Entry 6TMK (electron microscopy, 2.90 A resolution); this record covers chains E2 and D2 of the 90 polymer chains in the assembly.

# Chain E2
Name: ATP synthase subunit alpha, subunit alpha
Organism: Toxoplasma gondii (strain ATCC 50853 / GT1)
UniProt: S7UU80 (S7UU80_TOXGG); residue numbers follow UniProt; this construct covers 1-538
Chain sequence (565 residues; each row starts with the number of its first residue):
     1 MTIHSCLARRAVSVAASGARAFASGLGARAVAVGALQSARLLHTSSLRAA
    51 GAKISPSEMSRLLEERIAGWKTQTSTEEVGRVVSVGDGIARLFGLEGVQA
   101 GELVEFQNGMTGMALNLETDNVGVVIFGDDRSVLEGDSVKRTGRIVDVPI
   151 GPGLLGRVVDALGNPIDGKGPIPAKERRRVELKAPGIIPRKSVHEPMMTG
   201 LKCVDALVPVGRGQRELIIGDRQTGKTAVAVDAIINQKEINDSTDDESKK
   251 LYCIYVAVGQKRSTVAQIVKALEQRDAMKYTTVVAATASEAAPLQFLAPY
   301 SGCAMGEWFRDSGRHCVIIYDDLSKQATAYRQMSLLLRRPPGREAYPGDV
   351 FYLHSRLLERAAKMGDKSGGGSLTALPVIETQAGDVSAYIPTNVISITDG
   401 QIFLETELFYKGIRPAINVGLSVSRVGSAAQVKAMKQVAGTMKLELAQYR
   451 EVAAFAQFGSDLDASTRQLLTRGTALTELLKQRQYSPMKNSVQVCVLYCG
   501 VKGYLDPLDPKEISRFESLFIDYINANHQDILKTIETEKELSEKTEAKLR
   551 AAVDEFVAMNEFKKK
Unresolved in the structure: 1-57, 565
Small-molecule neighbours:
  - ADP (adenosine-5'-diphosphate): Ile395, Ser396, Val423
  - ATP (adenosine-5'-triphosphate): Arg222, Gln223, Thr224, Gly225, Lys226, Thr227, Ala228, Glu380, Phe409, Arg414, Pro415, Gln482, Arg483, Gln484

# Chain D2
Name: ATP synthase subunit beta
Organism: Toxoplasma gondii (strain ATCC 50853 / GT1)
Notes: EC 7.1.2.2
UniProt: A0A125YYY4 (A0A125YYY4_TOXGG); numbering as in UniProt (aligned over 1-560)
Chain sequence (560 residues; each row starts with the number of its first residue):
     1 MASPALQTCWRNLARLSGAQVRPSHFGAFSLGSRMSPFSSLLGARASPIA
    51 TGRAGLRFLSSAAPNPGKKPASAAPPAGTNHGRITQVIGAVVDVHFDEQL
   101 PPILNSLEVQGHTNRLVLEVAQHLGENTVRTIAMDATEGLVRGQKVVDTG
   151 APIQVPVGVETLGRIMNVIGEPVDECGPVPAKKTYSIHRAAPLFADQSTE
   201 PGLLQTGIKVVDLLAPYAKGGKIGLFGGAGVGKTVLIMELINNVANKHGG
   251 FSVFAGVGERTREGNDLYHEMMTTGVIKRKKLEDGKFDFTGSKAALVYGQ
   301 MNEPPGARARVALTALSVAEYFRDEQGQDVLLFIDNIYRFTQAGSEVSAL
   351 LGRIPSAVGYQPTLATDLGQLQERITTTKKGSITSVQAVYVPADDLTDPA
   401 PATTFAHLDATTVLSRQIAELGIYPAVDPLDSTSRMLAPEIVGQEHYDTA
   451 RATQKLLQDYKSLQDIIAILGMDELSEEDKLVVSRARKIQRFLSQPFTVA
   501 EVFTGKPGRFVELPETIKSAQTILRGECDDLPEMAFYMCGGLEEVRSKAV
   551 KMAQEAASGK
Unresolved in the structure: 1-79, 555-560
Small-molecule neighbours:
  - ADP (adenosine-5'-diphosphate): Gly228, Ala229, Gly230, Val231, Gly232, Lys233, Thr234, Val235, Arg260, Tyr424, Phe497, Ala500, Phe503, Thr504, Met538
  - ATP (adenosine-5'-triphosphate): Ser434, Arg435, Tyr447, Arg451

# Chain E2 / chain D2 interface
Pairs across the interface (86; chain E2 residue first):
  Gly94(E2) - Arg142(D2)  hydrogen bond (backbone-side chain)
  Leu95(E2) - Arg142(D2)  hydrogen bond (backbone-side chain)
  Glu96(E2) - Val141(D2)
  Glu96(E2) - Arg142(D2)  salt bridge
  Gly97(E2) - Val141(D2)
  Val98(E2) - Leu140(D2)
  Gln99(E2) - Gly139(D2)  hydrogen bond (side chain-backbone)
  Gln99(E2) - Leu140(D2)
  Ala100(E2) - Thr137(D2)
  Ala100(E2) - Glu138(D2)
  Ala100(E2) - Gly139(D2)  hydrogen bond (backbone-backbone)
  Ala100(E2) - Leu140(D2)  hydrogen bond (backbone-backbone)
  Asn116(E2) - Val87(D2)
  Asn116(E2) - Ile88(D2)
  Leu117(E2) - Gln86(D2)
  Leu117(E2) - Val87(D2)  hydrogen bond (backbone-backbone)
  Leu117(E2) - Arg142(D2)
  Glu118(E2) - Thr85(D2)
  Glu118(E2) - Gln86(D2)  hydrogen bond
  Glu118(E2) - Ile88(D2)
  Glu118(E2) - Arg142(D2)  hydrogen bond (backbone-side chain)
  Thr119(E2) - Thr85(D2)
  Thr119(E2) - Gln86(D2)
  Thr119(E2) - Arg142(D2)
  Asp120(E2) - Arg142(D2)
  Asn121(E2) - Arg142(D2)
  Val122(E2) - Arg142(D2)
  Arg179(E2) - Glu138(D2)
  Glu181(E2) - Glu138(D2)
  Lys183(E2) - Asp135(D2)  salt bridge
  Lys183(E2) - Asn302(D2)
  Lys183(E2) - Glu303(D2)  salt bridge
  Ala184(E2) - Asn302(D2)
  Pro185(E2) - Asn302(D2)  hydrogen bond (backbone-side chain)
  Gly186(E2) - Thr261(D2)
  Ile187(E2) - Thr261(D2)
  Ile187(E2) - Asn265(D2)  hydrogen bond (backbone-side chain)
  Ile187(E2) - Tyr298(D2)  hydrophobic
  Ile188(E2) - Val173(D2)
  Ile188(E2) - Asp174(D2)
  Ile188(E2) - Glu175(D2)
  Pro189(E2) - Glu175(D2)
  Arg190(E2) - Thr261(D2)
  Arg190(E2) - Asn265(D2)
  Arg215(E2) - Arg260(D2)
  Arg215(E2) - Arg262(D2)
  Pro340(E2) - Ala349(D2)  hydrophobic
  Pro340(E2) - Pro355(D2)  hydrophobic
  Pro341(E2) - Gly359(D2)
  Gly342(E2) - Val358(D2)
  Arg343(E2) - Pro392(D2)
  Arg343(E2) - Asp398(D2)  salt bridge
  Gly348(E2) - Glu346(D2)
  Asp349(E2) - Glu346(D2)
  Phe351(E2) - Met301(D2)  hydrophobic
  Phe351(E2) - Arg308(D2)
  Phe351(E2) - Arg339(D2)
  Phe351(E2) - Gln342(D2)
  Tyr352(E2) - Met301(D2)
  Tyr352(E2) - Glu303(D2)
  Tyr352(E2) - Pro304(D2)
  Tyr352(E2) - Arg308(D2)
  Tyr352(E2) - Glu346(D2)
  Ser355(E2) - Met301(D2)  hydrogen bond (side chain-backbone)
  Glu359(E2) - Thr261(D2)  hydrogen bond
  Glu359(E2) - Met301(D2)
  Lys367(E2) - Glu175(D2)  salt bridge
  Ser387(E2) - Ala393(D2)
  Ser387(E2) - Asp394(D2)
  Ala388(E2) - Ala393(D2)
  Thr392(E2) - Ala229(D2)
  Thr392(E2) - Tyr390(D2)  hydrogen bond (backbone-side chain)
  Asn393(E2) - Tyr390(D2)
  Ile395(E2) - Ala229(D2)  hydrophobic
  Ser396(E2) - Ala229(D2)
  Ser396(E2) - Arg260(D2)
  Ser396(E2) - Met301(D2)
  Ser396(E2) - Tyr390(D2)  hydrogen bond
  Ile397(E2) - Arg260(D2)
  Thr398(E2) - Arg260(D2)  hydrogen bond (backbone-side chain)
  Asp399(E2) - Arg260(D2)  salt bridge
  Asp399(E2) - Arg262(D2)  salt bridge
  Arg425(E2) - Arg262(D2)
  Arg425(E2) - Val502(D2)
  Ser428(E2) - Val502(D2)
  Lys443(E2) - Phe503(D2)
Also at the interface, not in a pair above, chain E2 (54 interface residues in all): Gly101, Ile145, Lys191, Arg339, Tyr389, Ser424
Also at the interface, not in a pair above, chain D2 (45 interface residues in all): Gly230, Tyr268, Ser345, Leu350, Tyr360, Asp395

# Overview
The interface between chain E2 and chain D2 involves 54 residues on one side and 45 on the other, with 15
hydrogen bonds and 7 salt bridges. Among the polar pairs are Glu96(E2)-Arg142(D2), Lys183(E2)-Asp135(D2) and
Lys183(E2)-Glu303(D2). ADP is bound between chain E2 and chain D2.
Chain E2 is ATP synthase subunit alpha, subunit alpha and chain D2 is ATP synthase subunit beta, both from
Toxoplasma gondii (strain ATCC 50853 / GT1); the structure, Cryo-EM structure of Toxoplasma gondii
mitochondrial ATP synthase dimer, composite model, was determined by electron microscopy (same publication as
6TMG, 6TMH, 6TMI, 6TMJ and 6TML).
